8VFE - chains A and T of the 4 polymer chains in the assembly; structure by X-ray diffraction, 2.09 A resolution.

== Chain A ==
Molecule: DNA polymerase beta
Source organism: Homo sapiens
Notes: EC 2.7.7.7, 4.2.99.-
Reference sequence: P06746 (DPOLB_HUMAN); residue numbers follow UniProt; this construct covers 1-335
Sequence (335 residues; row label = number of the first residue in the row):
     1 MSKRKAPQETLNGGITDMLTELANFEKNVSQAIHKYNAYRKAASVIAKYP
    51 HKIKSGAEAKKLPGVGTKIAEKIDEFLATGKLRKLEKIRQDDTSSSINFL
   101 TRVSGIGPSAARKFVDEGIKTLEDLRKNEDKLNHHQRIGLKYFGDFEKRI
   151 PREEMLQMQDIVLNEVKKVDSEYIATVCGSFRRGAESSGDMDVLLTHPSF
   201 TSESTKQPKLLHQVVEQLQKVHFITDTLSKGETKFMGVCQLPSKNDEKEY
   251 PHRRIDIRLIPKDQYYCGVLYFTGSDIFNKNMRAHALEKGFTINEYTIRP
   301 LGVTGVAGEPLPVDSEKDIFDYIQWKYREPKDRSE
Unresolved in the structure: 1-6, 205-206
Ion coordination: Na+ site 1: Lys60, Leu62, Val65 (shared with 1 residue of chain D); Na+ site 2: Thr101, Val103, Ile106 (shared with 1 residue of chain P)
Curated features (UniProtKB/Swiss-Prot):
  - region: Arg183 to Asp192 (DNA-binding)
  - active site: Lys72 (Nucleophile)
  - binding site (K(+)): Lys60, Leu62, Val65, Thr101, Val103, Ile106
  - binding site (Na(+)): Lys60, Leu62, Val65, Thr101, Val103, Ile106
  - binding site (dATP): Arg149, Ser180, Arg183, Gly189, Asp190
  - binding site (dCTP): Arg149, Ser180, Arg183, Gly189, Asp190
  - binding site (dGTP): Arg149, Ser180, Arg183, Gly189, Asp190, Asp192
  - binding site (dTTP): Arg149, Ser180, Arg183, Gly189, Asp190
  - binding site (Mg(2+)): Asp190, Asp192, Asp256
  - modified residue: Lys72 (N6-acetyllysine), Arg83 (Omega-N-methylarginine), Arg152 (Omega-N-methylarginine)
  - cross-link (Glycyl lysine isopeptide (Lys-Gly)): Lys41 (interchain with G-Cter in ubiquitin), Lys61 (interchain with G-Cter in ubiquitin), Lys81 (interchain with G-Cter in ubiquitin)
  - natural variant: Leu22 (L22P: Found in a gastric cancer sample; uncertain significance), Tyr39 (Y39C: Found in a gastric cancer sample; uncertain significance), Gly118 (G118V: Decreased DNA-directed DNA polymerase activity), Arg137 (R137Q: Decreased function in base-excision repair), Arg149 (R149I: Decreased DNA-directed DNA polymerase activity), Asp160 (D160N: Found in a gastric cancer sample; uncertain significance), Cys239 (C239R: Found in a gastric cancer sample; uncertain significance), Lys289 (K289M: Found in a colon cancer sample; uncertain significance), Asn294 (N294D: Found in a gastric cancer sample; uncertain significance), Glu295 (E295K: Found in a gastric cancer sample; uncertain significance)
  - mutagenesis: Phe25 (F25W: No effect on 5'-dRP lyase activity. Decreased ssDNA binding), His34 (H34G: Decreased 5'-dRP lyase activity. Decreased ssDNA binding), Lys35 (K35A: Decreased 5'-dRP lyase activity. Decreased ssDNA binding. Loss of 5'-dRP lyase activity; when associated with A-68 and A-72. Decreased ssDNA binding; when associated with A-68 and A-72 ...), Tyr39 (Y39F: No effect on 5'-dRP lyase activity; Y39Q: Abolishes DNA polymerase and 5'-dRP lyase activity), Lys41 (K41R: Abolishes ubiquitination; when associated with R-61 and R-81), Lys60 (K60A: Decreased 5'-dRP lyase activity. Decreased ssDNA binding), Lys61 (K61R: Abolishes ubiquitination; when associated with R-41 and R-81), Lys68 (K68A: No effect on 5'-dRP lyase activity. Decreased ssDNA binding. Loss of 5'-dRP lyase activity; when associated with A-35 and A-72. Decreased ssDNA binding; when associated with A-35 and A-72 ...), Glu71 (E71Q: No effect on 5'-dRP lyase activity. No effect on structure shown by circular dichroism. No effect on ssDNA binding), Lys72 (K72A: Severely reduced 5'-dRP lyase activity. Does not affect ssDNA binding. Loss of 5'-dRP lyase activity; when associated with A-35 and A-68. Decreased ssDNA binding ...), Glu75 (E75A: Slightly decreased 5'-dRP lyase activity. Decreased ssDNA binding. No effect on structure shown by circular dichroism), Lys81 (K81R: Abolishes ubiquitination; when associated with R-41 and R-61), 5 further mutagenesis entries in UniProt

== Chain T ==
Molecule: 16-nt DNA strand
Sequence (16 nucleotides; row label = number of the first residue in the row):
     1 CCGACGTCGCATCAGC

== How chain A and chain T interact ==
Residue-residue contacts (15):
  His34(A) - DC5(T)  stacking on the base
  Asn133(A) - DT12(T)  phosphate contact
  His134(A) - DT12(T)  phosphate contact
  Ser229(A) - DC10(T)  phosphate contact
  Ser229(A) - DA11(T)  phosphate contact
  Lys230(A) - DC10(T)  phosphate contact
  Lys230(A) - DA11(T)  hydrogen bond to the phosphate
  Gly231(A) - DC10(T)  hydrogen bond to the phosphate
  Glu232(A) - DC10(T)  hydrogen bond to the phosphate
  Thr233(A) - DG9(T)  phosphate contact
  Thr233(A) - DC10(T)  hydrogen bond to the phosphate
  Lys234(A) - DG9(T)  phosphate contact
  Lys234(A) - DC10(T)  hydrogen bond to the phosphate
  Tyr271(A) - DG6(T)  hydrogen bond to the base
  Tyr296(A) - DC8(T)  sugar contact
Also at the interface, not in a pair above, chain A (13 interface residues in all): Asn37, Leu228

== Summary ==
The interface between chain A and chain T involves 13 residues on one side and 7 on the other; the contacts
include 6 hydrogen bonds and 1 aromatic stacking contact. Among the polar pairs are Tyr271(A)-DG6(T),
Lys230(A)-DA11(T) and Gly231(A)-DC10(T).
Chain A is DNA polymerase beta (Homo sapiens) and chain T is a 16-nt DNA strand; the structure, Binary DNA
Polymerase Beta bound to DNA containing primer terminal FapydG base-paired with a T, was determined by X-ray
diffraction, deposited together with 8VF8, 8VF9, 8VFA, 8VFB, 8VFC, 8VFD and 5 further entries.
